6P2S - chains A and B of the 3 polymer chains in the assembly; structure by X-ray diffraction, 1.65 A resolution.

== Chain A ==
Protein: MHC class I antigen
Organism: Homo sapiens
UniProt: R4ZGR5 (R4ZGR5_HUMAN); residues 1-276 here correspond to UniProt positions 25-300 (UniProt number = residue number + 24)
Chain sequence (276 residues; each row starts with the number of its first residue):
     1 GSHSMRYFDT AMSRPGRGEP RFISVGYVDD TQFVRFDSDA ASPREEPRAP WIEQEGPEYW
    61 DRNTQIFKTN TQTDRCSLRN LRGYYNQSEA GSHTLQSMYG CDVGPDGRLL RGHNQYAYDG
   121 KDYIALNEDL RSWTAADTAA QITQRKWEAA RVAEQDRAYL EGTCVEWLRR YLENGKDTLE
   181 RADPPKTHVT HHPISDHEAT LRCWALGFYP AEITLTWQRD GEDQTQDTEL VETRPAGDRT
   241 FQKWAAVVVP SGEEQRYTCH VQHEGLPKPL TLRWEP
Unresolved in the structure: 276
Differences from the reference sequence: engineered mutation Cys76 (Glu100 in R4ZGR5)
Cystine bridges: Cys101-Cys164, Cys203-Cys259
From the paper describing this entry:
  - conformationally variable residues (side-chain flip): Arg62

== Chain B ==
Protein: Beta-2-microglobulin
Organism: Homo sapiens
UniProt: P61769 (B2MG_HUMAN); residues 1-99 here correspond to UniProt positions 21-119 (UniProt number = residue number + 20)
Chain sequence (100 residues; numbered 0 to 99; the number before each row is that of its first residue; numbering starts at 0):
     0 MIQRTPKIQV YSRHPAENGK SNFLNCYVSG FHPSDIEVDL LKNGERIEKV EHSDLSFSKD
    60 WSFYLLYYTE FTPTEKDEYA CRVNHVTLSQ PKIVKWDRDM
Differences from the reference sequence: initiating methionine (0)
UniProt features mapped onto this chain:
  - modified residue: Gln2 (Pyrrolidone carboxylic acid)
  - glycosylation: Ile1 (N-linked (Glc) (glycation) isoleucine), Lys19 (N-linked (Glc) (glycation) lysine), Lys41 (N-linked (Glc) (glycation) lysine), Lys48 (N-linked (Glc) (glycation) lysine), Lys58 (N-linked (Glc) (glycation) lysine), Lys91 (N-linked (Glc) (glycation) lysine), Lys94 (N-linked (Glc) (glycation) lysine)
Cystine bridges: Cys25-Cys80

== How chain A and chain B interact ==
Residue-residue contacts (59):
  Arg6(A) - Lys58(B)
  Phe8(A) - Ser55(B)
  Phe8(A) - Phe56(B)
  Phe8(A) - Lys58(B)
  Asp9(A) - Phe56(B)
  Thr10(A) - Phe56(B)
  Thr10(A) - Phe62(B)
  Met12(A) - Ser33(B)
  Met12(A) - Asp34(B)
  Val25(A) - Asp53(B)
  Val25(A) - Leu54(B)
  Val25(A) - Ser55(B)
  Tyr27(A) - Ser55(B)
  Tyr27(A) - Tyr63(B)  hydrogen bond
  Gln32(A) - Asp53(B)
  Arg35(A) - Asp53(B)  salt bridge
  Arg48(A) - Asp53(B)  salt bridge
  Thr94(A) - Phe62(B)
  Gln96(A) - His31(B)  hydrogen bond
  Gln96(A) - Phe56(B)
  Gln96(A) - Trp60(B)  hydrogen bond (side chain-backbone)
  Gln96(A) - Phe62(B)
  Ser97(A) - Phe56(B)
  Ser97(A) - Trp60(B)
  Met98(A) - Phe56(B)  hydrophobic
  Met98(A) - Lys58(B)
  Met98(A) - Trp60(B)  hydrophobic
  Gln115(A) - Trp60(B)
  Tyr116(A) - Trp60(B)
  Ala117(A) - Trp60(B)  hydrophobic
  Asp119(A) - Ile1(B)
  Asp119(A) - His31(B)
  Gly120(A) - Ile1(B)
  Gly120(A) - Arg3(B)  hydrogen bond (backbone-side chain)
  Gly120(A) - His31(B)
  Asp122(A) - Trp60(B)  hydrogen bond
  His192(A) - Asp98(B)
  Arg202(A) - Asp98(B)  hydrogen bond (side chain-backbone)
  Arg202(A) - Met99(B)
  Trp204(A) - Asp98(B)
  Trp204(A) - Met99(B)
  Val231(A) - Gln8(B)
  Glu232(A) - Lys6(B)  salt bridge
  Glu232(A) - Gln8(B)  hydrogen bond (backbone-side chain)
  Thr233(A) - Tyr26(B)
  Arg234(A) - Gln8(B)  hydrogen bond
  Arg234(A) - Tyr10(B)
  Arg234(A) - Tyr26(B)
  Arg234(A) - Met99(B)  hydrogen bond (side chain-backbone)
  Pro235(A) - Tyr10(B)  hydrogen bond (backbone-side chain)
  Pro235(A) - Asn24(B)
  Pro235(A) - Tyr26(B)
  Ala236(A) - Arg12(B)  hydrogen bond (backbone-side chain)
  Ala236(A) - Asn24(B)  hydrogen bond (backbone-side chain)
  Gly237(A) - Arg12(B)  hydrogen bond (backbone-side chain)
  Gln242(A) - Tyr10(B)
  Gln242(A) - Ser11(B)  hydrogen bond (side chain-backbone)
  Gln242(A) - Arg12(B)  hydrogen bond (side chain-backbone)
  Trp244(A) - Met99(B)  hydrogen bond (side chain-backbone)
Interface residues without a listed pair, chain A (37 interface residues in all): Arg21, Ile23, Lys121, Leu206, Asp238
Interface residues without a listed pair, chain B (27 interface residues in all): His13, Pro14, Ser28, Ser57, Leu65

== Summary ==
Chain A and chain B form an interface of 37 and 27 residues respectively, with 16 hydrogen bonds and 3 salt
bridges. Polar pairs include Arg35(A)-Asp53(B), Arg48(A)-Asp53(B) and Glu232(A)-Lys6(B). From the paper:
conformational variability at Arg62(A).
Here chain A is MHC class I antigen and chain B is Beta-2-microglobulin, both from Homo sapiens. Entry 6P2S
(Structure of a nested set of N-terminally extended MHC I-peptides provide novel insights into antigen
processing ...) was determined by X-ray diffraction together with 6P23, 6P27, 6P2C and 6P2F from the same
study.
